7D50 - chains A and B; structure by X-ray diffraction, 1.77 A resolution.

Chain A (and B):
Molecule: Probable glutamine amidotransferase
Organism: Pseudomonas aeruginosa PAO1
Notes: chain B of this document is another copy of the same molecule, construct and numbering; everything in this record applies to it too
UniProtKB: Q9I6J4 (Q9I6J4_PSEAE); residues 1-250 here = UniProt positions 1-250
Amino-acid sequence (255 residues; each row starts with the number of its first residue; numbers below 1 keep their minus sign (Gly-4 is residue -4)):
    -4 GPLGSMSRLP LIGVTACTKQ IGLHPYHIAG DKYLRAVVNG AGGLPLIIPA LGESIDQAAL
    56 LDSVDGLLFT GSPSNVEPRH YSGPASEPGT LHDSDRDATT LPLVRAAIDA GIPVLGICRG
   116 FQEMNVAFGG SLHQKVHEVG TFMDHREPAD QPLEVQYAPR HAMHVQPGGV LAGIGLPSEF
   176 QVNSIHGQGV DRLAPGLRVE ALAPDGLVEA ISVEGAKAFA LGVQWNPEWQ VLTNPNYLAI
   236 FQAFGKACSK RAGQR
Not modelled in the structure: -4 to 2 (chain B: fully traced)
Sequence notes: expression tag (-4 to 0); engineered mutation Asn221 (His in Q9I6J4)
Modified positions: Cys113 (2-amino-4-(amino-3-oxo-propylsulfanylcarbonyl)-butyric acid; CYG)
Bound ions: Mg2+: Ser179, Glu204

How chain A and chain B interact:
Residue-residue contacts (60; chain A residue first):
  Arg3(A) with Asp57(B), salt bridge
  Leu6(A) with Ser58(B)
  Lys14(A) with Ile16(B)
  Ile16(A) with Lys14(B); Ile16(B), hydrophobic
  Leu18(A) with Leu148(B); Gln151(B)
  His19(A) with Lys27(B); Leu148(B); Tyr152(B), hydrogen bond
  Pro20(A) with Gly25(B); Asp26(B), hydrogen bond (backbone-backbone)
  Tyr21(A) with Ile23(B), hydrophobic; Ala24(B); Gly25(B)
  His22(A) with His22(B); Ile23(B); Ala24(B), hydrogen bond (backbone-backbone); Asp26(B), salt bridge; Leu29(B); Ile42(B)
  Ile23(A) with Tyr21(B), hydrophobic; His22(B); Ile23(B), hydrophobic
  Ala24(A) with Tyr21(B); His22(B), hydrogen bond (backbone-backbone)
  Gly25(A) with Pro20(B); Tyr21(B)
  Asp26(A) with Pro20(B), hydrogen bond (backbone-backbone); His22(B), salt bridge
  Lys27(A) with His19(B)
  Leu29(A) with His22(B); Pro44(B), hydrophobic
  Arg30(A) with Leu46(B); Ser49(B)
  Val33(A) with Ile50(B), hydrophobic
  Leu39(A) with Ile50(B), hydrophobic; Asp51(B); Ala54(B), hydrophobic; Leu55(B)
  Pro40(A) with Pro44(B); Leu46(B), hydrophobic
  Leu41(A) with Leu41(B), hydrophobic; Ile42(B); Leu55(B), hydrophobic
  Ile42(A) with Leu41(B); Ile42(B), hydrogen bond (backbone-backbone)
  Pro44(A) with Leu29(B), hydrophobic; Pro40(B)
  Leu46(A) with Arg30(B); Pro40(B), hydrophobic
  Ile50(A) with Val33(B), hydrophobic
  Asp51(A) with Leu39(B)
  Leu55(A) with Leu39(B); Leu41(B), hydrophobic
  Ser58(A) with Leu6(B)
  Leu148(A) with Leu18(B); His19(B)
  Gln151(A) with Leu18(B)
  Tyr152(A) with His19(B), hydrogen bond
Interface residues without a listed pair, chain A (35 interface residues in all): Leu4, Ile43, Ala45, Ser49, Ala54
Interface residues without a listed pair, chain B (37 interface residues in all): Leu4, Ile43, Ala45, Asp90, Gln146

In short:
The interface between chain A and chain B involves 35 residues on one side and 37 on the other, with 7
hydrogen bonds and 3 salt bridges. Polar pairs include Arg3(A)-Asp57(B), His22(A)-Asp26(B) and
His19(A)-Tyr152(B). Ser179(A) and Glu204(A) coordinate Mg2+.
Both chains are Probable glutamine amidotransferase (Pseudomonas aeruginosa PAO1). Entry 7D50 (SpuA mutant -
H221N with glutamyl-thioester) was determined by X-ray diffraction (same publication as 7D53 and 7D54).
